Entry 2GC3 (X-ray diffraction, 2.10 A resolution); this record covers chains A and B.

Chain A (and B):
Name: Glucose-6-phosphate isomerase
Source organism: Pyrococcus furiosus
Notes: EC 5.3.1.9; chain B of this document is another copy of the same molecule, construct and numbering; everything in this record applies to it too
Reference sequence: P83194 (G6PI_PYRFU); numbering as in UniProt (aligned over 1-187)
Sequence (188 residues; each row starts with the number of its first residue; numbering starts at 0):
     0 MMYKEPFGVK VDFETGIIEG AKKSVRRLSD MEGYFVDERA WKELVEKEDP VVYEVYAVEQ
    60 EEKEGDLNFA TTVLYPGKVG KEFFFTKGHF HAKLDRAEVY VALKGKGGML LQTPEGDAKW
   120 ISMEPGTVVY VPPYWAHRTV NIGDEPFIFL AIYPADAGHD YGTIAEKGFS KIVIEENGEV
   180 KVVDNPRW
Differences from the reference sequence: cloning artifact (0)
Curated features (UniProtKB/Swiss-Prot):
  - binding site (Fe cation): His88, His90, Glu97, His136
Bound ions: Zn2+: His88, His90, Glu97, His136
Ligand contacts: 6-O-phosphono-alpha-D-mannopyranose (M6P): Tyr52, Val54, Ala69, Thr70, Thr71, Thr85, Lys86, Gly87, His88, Glu97, Tyr99, Phe148, Ala150, Tyr152, His158, Tyr160

Chain A / chain B interface:
Residue-residue contacts (94; chain A residue first):
  Met0(A) - Tyr133(B)
  Tyr2(A) - Thr112(B)
  Tyr2(A) - Pro113(B)
  Tyr2(A) - Glu114(B)  hydrogen bond
  Tyr2(A) - Tyr133(B)  hydrophobic
  Tyr2(A) - Trp134(B)
  Lys3(A) - Tyr129(B)  hydrogen bond
  Lys3(A) - Pro131(B)
  Lys3(A) - Trp134(B)  hydrogen bond (backbone-side chain)
  Glu4(A) - Lys118(B)  salt bridge
  Glu4(A) - Pro131(B)
  Pro5(A) - Leu110(B)  hydrophobic
  Pro5(A) - Lys118(B)
  Pro5(A) - Ile120(B)
  Pro5(A) - Tyr129(B)
  Pro5(A) - Pro131(B)
  Pro5(A) - Trp134(B)
  Phe6(A) - Val127(B)
  Phe6(A) - Val128(B)
  Phe6(A) - Tyr129(B)  hydrogen bond (backbone-backbone)
  Gly7(A) - Ile120(B)
  Gly7(A) - Val127(B)
  Val8(A) - Gly125(B)
  Val8(A) - Thr126(B)
  Val8(A) - Val127(B)  hydrogen bond (backbone-backbone)
  Lys9(A) - Gly125(B)
  Val10(A) - Gly125(B)  hydrogen bond (backbone-backbone)
  Val10(A) - Val127(B)  hydrophobic
  Phe12(A) - Phe12(B)  hydrophobic
  Phe12(A) - Gly125(B)
  Gln59(A) - Tyr129(B)
  Glu63(A) - Glu63(B)
  Gly64(A) - Asp94(B)
  Gly64(A) - Arg95(B)
  Gly64(A) - Ala96(B)  hydrogen bond (backbone-backbone)
  Gly64(A) - Pro153(B)
  Asp65(A) - Ala96(B)
  Asp65(A) - Tyr129(B)  hydrogen bond
  Asp65(A) - Pro132(B)
  Leu66(A) - Leu66(B)  hydrophobic
  Leu66(A) - Ala96(B)
  Leu66(A) - Glu97(B)
  Leu66(A) - Val98(B)
  Leu66(A) - Tyr129(B)
  Leu66(A) - Ile151(B)
  Phe68(A) - Val127(B)  hydrophobic
  Asp94(A) - Lys62(B)  salt bridge
  Asp94(A) - Gly64(B)
  Arg95(A) - Glu63(B)  salt bridge
  Arg95(A) - Gly64(B)
  Ala96(A) - Gly64(B)  hydrogen bond (backbone-backbone)
  Ala96(A) - Asp65(B)
  Ala96(A) - Leu66(B)
  Glu97(A) - Leu66(B)
  Val98(A) - Leu66(B)  hydrophobic
  Val98(A) - Ile151(B)  hydrophobic
  Val100(A) - Phe12(B)  hydrophobic
  Val100(A) - Leu149(B)  hydrophobic
  Leu110(A) - Pro5(B)  hydrophobic
  Thr112(A) - Tyr2(B)
  Pro113(A) - Tyr2(B)
  Glu114(A) - Tyr2(B)
  Lys118(A) - Glu4(B)  salt bridge
  Lys118(A) - Pro5(B)  hydrogen bond (side chain-backbone)
  Gly125(A) - Val8(B)
  Gly125(A) - Lys9(B)
  Gly125(A) - Val10(B)  hydrogen bond (backbone-backbone)
  Gly125(A) - Phe12(B)
  Thr126(A) - Val8(B)
  Val127(A) - Phe6(B)
  Val127(A) - Gly7(B)
  Val127(A) - Val8(B)  hydrogen bond (backbone-backbone)
  Val127(A) - Val10(B)  hydrophobic
  Val127(A) - Phe68(B)  hydrophobic
  Val128(A) - Phe6(B)
  Tyr129(A) - Lys3(B)  hydrogen bond
  Tyr129(A) - Pro5(B)
  Tyr129(A) - Phe6(B)  hydrogen bond (backbone-backbone)
  Tyr129(A) - Gln59(B)
  Tyr129(A) - Asp65(B)  hydrogen bond
  Tyr129(A) - Leu66(B)
  Pro131(A) - Lys3(B)
  Pro131(A) - Glu4(B)
  Pro131(A) - Pro5(B)
  Pro132(A) - Asp65(B)
  Tyr133(A) - Tyr2(B)  hydrophobic
  Trp134(A) - Tyr2(B)
  Trp134(A) - Lys3(B)  hydrogen bond (side chain-backbone)
  Trp134(A) - Pro5(B)
  Leu149(A) - Val100(B)  hydrophobic
  Ile151(A) - Leu66(B)
  Ile151(A) - Val98(B)  hydrophobic
  Ile151(A) - Ile151(B)  hydrophobic
  Pro153(A) - Gly64(B)
Also at the interface, not in a pair above, chain A (44 interface residues in all): Ala101, Leu102, Ile120, Tyr152
Also at the interface, not in a pair above, chain B (42 interface residues in all): Tyr152

Summary:
44 residues of chain A face 42 of chain B across their interface, with 16 hydrogen bonds and 4 salt bridges.
Polar pairs include Glu4(A)-Lys118(B), Asp94(A)-Lys62(B) and Arg95(A)-Glu63(B). Ligands of chain A:
6-O-phosphono-alpha-D-mannopyranose. Curated annotation (UniProt) lists 4 Fe cation-binding residues on chain
A.
Chain A and chain B are both Glucose-6-phosphate isomerase (Pyrococcus furiosus); the structure, The crystal
structure of phosphoglucose isomerase from Pyrococcus furiosus in complex with mannose 6-phosphate and zinc,
was determined by X-ray diffraction, deposited together with 2GC0, 2GC1 and 2GC2.
